PDB entry 9GAK | X-ray diffraction, 2.11 A resolution | chains A and B

== Chain A ==
Name: Carbonic anhydrase 2
From: Homo sapiens
Notes: EC 4.2.1.1
UniProt: P00918 (CAH2_HUMAN); numbering as in UniProt (aligned over 1-260)
Amino-acid sequence (260 residues; row label = number of the first residue in the row):
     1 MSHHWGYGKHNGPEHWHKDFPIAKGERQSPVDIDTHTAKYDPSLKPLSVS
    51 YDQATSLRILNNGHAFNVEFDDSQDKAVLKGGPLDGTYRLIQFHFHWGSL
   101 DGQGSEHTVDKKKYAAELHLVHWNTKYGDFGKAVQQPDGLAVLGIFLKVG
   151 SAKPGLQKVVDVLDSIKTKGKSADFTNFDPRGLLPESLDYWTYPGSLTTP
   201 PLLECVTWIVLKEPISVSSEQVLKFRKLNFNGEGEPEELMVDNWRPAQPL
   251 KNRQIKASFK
Disordered / not traced: 1-3
UniProt features mapped onto this chain:
  - active site: His64 (Proton donor/acceptor)
  - binding site (Zn(2+)): His94, His96, His119
  - binding site (substrate): Thr198, Thr199
  - site: Tyr7 (Fine-tunes the proton-transfer properties of H-64), Asn62 (Fine-tunes the proton-transfer properties of H-64), Asn67 (Fine-tunes the proton-transfer properties of H-64), Gln92 (Involved in the binding of some activators, including histamine and L-histidine)
  - modified residue: Ser2 (N-acetylserine), Ser165 (Phosphoserine), Ser172 (Phosphoserine)
  - natural variant: Lys18 (K18E: In Jogjakarta), Gln92 (Q92P: In OPTB3), His94 (H94Y: In OPTB3 loss of activity), His107 (H107Y: In OPTB3), Gly144 (G144R: In OPTB3), Pro236 (P236H: In Melbourne)
  - mutagenesis: Trp5 (W5A: Impaired activity, not rescued by 4-methylimidazole (4-MI); when associated with W-64), Tyr7 (Y7F: Enhanced activity; Y7H: Reduced proton transfer rate), Asn62 (N62A: Reduced activity; N62D: Strongly reduced activity; N62H: Reduced proton transfer; when associated with A-64; N62L: Reduced activity; N62T: Reduced activity; N62V: Reduced activity), His64 (H64A: Reduced CO(2) hydrase activity, rescued by 4-methylimidazole (4-MI). Reduced proton transfer; when associated with H-62. Enhanced proton transfer; when associated with H-67 ...), Ala65 (A65F: Reduced activity; A65S: 2-fold decrease in enzyme efficiency, as determined by kcat/KM ratio, and efficiently inhibited by chlorzolamide; when associated with Q-67), Asn67 (N67H: Enhanced proton transfer; when associated with A-64; N67L: Reduced activity ...), His94 (H94C/D/E/N/Q: Strongly reduced CO(2) hydrase and p-nitrophenyl acetate esterase activities, impaired stability of zinc binding), Glu106 (E106A/Q: Strongly reduced CO(2) hydrase activity; E106D: Normal CO(2) hydrase activity), Glu117 (E117Q: Strongly reduced activity and sulfonamide affinity), His119 (H119D/N/Q: Reduced activity; H119E: Strongly reduced activity), Val121 (V121A/G/I/L/S: Reduced CO(2) hydrase and p-nitrophenyl acetate esterase activities; V121K/R: Strongly reduced CO(2) hydrase and p-nitrophenyl acetate esterase activities), Val142 (V142F/Y: Strongly impaired activity; V142G: Weakly impaired activity; V142H: Impaired activity), 4 further mutagenesis entries in UniProt

== Chain B ==
Name: Aromatic foldamer
Amino-acid sequence (16 residues; numbered 1 to 16; the number before each row is that of its first residue):
     1 XXXXXXXXXXXXXXXX
Modified positions: 4SO (4-sulfamoylbenzoic acid) at position 1, A1IJ4 (4-[3-(aminomethyl)phenoxy]butylcarbamic acid) at position 2, QUJ (8-azanyl-4-(2-methylpropoxy)quinoline-2-carboxylic acid) at position 3, ZY9 (6-(aminomethyl)pyridine-2-carboxylic acid) at position 4, QVS (8-azanyl-4-oxidanyl-quinoline-2-carboxylic acid) at position 5, QUK (8-azanyl-4-(3-azanylpropoxy)quinoline-2-carboxylic acid) at position 6, ZY9 (6-(aminomethyl)pyridine-2-carboxylic acid) at position 7, QVE (8-azanyl-4-(2-hydroxy-2-oxoethyloxy)quinoline-2-carboxylic acid) at position 8, ZY9 (6-(aminomethyl)pyridine-2-carboxylic acid) at position 9, ZY9 (6-(aminomethyl)pyridine-2-carboxylic acid) at position 10, QVS (8-azanyl-4-oxidanyl-quinoline-2-carboxylic acid) at position 11, A1IJP (8-azanyl-5-(2-phenylethyl)quinoline-2-carbaldehyde) at position 12, QDD (2-(8-azanyl-2-methanoyl-quinolin-4-yl)ethanoic acid) at position 13, ZY9 (6-(aminomethyl)pyridine-2-carboxylic acid) at position 14, QVE (8-azanyl-4-(2-hydroxy-2-oxoethyloxy)quinoline-2-carboxylic acid) at position 15, QUK (8-azanyl-4-(3-azanylpropoxy)quinoline-2-carboxylic acid) at position 16

== Interface between chain A and chain B ==
Pairs across the interface - 34 pairs, chain A then chain B:
  Asp19(A) - ZY9_10(B)
  Phe20(A) - QVS_5(B)
  Phe20(A) - ZY9_7(B)
  Phe20(A) - QVE_8(B)
  Phe20(A) - ZY9_10(B)
  Pro21(A) - A1IJP_12(B)
  Pro21(A) - QDD_13(B)
  Pro21(A) - QVE_15(B)
  Lys24(A) - QVE_15(B)
  Arg27(A) - A1IJP_12(B)
  Gln92(A) - 4SO_1(B)
  His94(A) - 4SO_1(B)
  His96(A) - 4SO_1(B)
  His119(A) - 4SO_1(B)
  Val121(A) - 4SO_1(B)
  Phe130(A) - 4SO_1(B)
  Phe130(A) - A1IJ4_2(B)
  Val134(A) - A1IJP_12(B)
  Gln135(A) - ZY9_7(B)
  Gln135(A) - ZY9_9(B)  hydrogen bond (side chain-backbone)
  Gln135(A) - A1IJP_12(B)
  Gln136(A) - A1IJP_12(B)
  Pro137(A) - A1IJP_12(B)
  Val142(A) - 4SO_1(B)
  Leu197(A) - 4SO_1(B)
  Thr198(A) - 4SO_1(B)
  Thr199(A) - 4SO_1(B)
  Pro201(A) - A1IJ4_2(B)
  Pro201(A) - ZY9_7(B)
  Leu203(A) - ZY9_9(B)
  Leu203(A) - A1IJP_12(B)
  Glu204(A) - A1IJP_12(B)
  Cys205(A) - A1IJP_12(B)
  Trp208(A) - 4SO_1(B)
Interface residues without a listed pair, chain A (27 interface residues in all): Ile22, Glu106, Ser196

== In short ==
The interface between chain A and chain B involves 27 residues on one side and 10 on the other; the contacts
include 1 hydrogen bond. Its one hydrogen-bonded contact is Gln135(A)-ZY9_9(B).
Here chain A is Carbonic anhydrase 2 (Homo sapiens) and chain B is Aromatic foldamer. Entry 9GAK (X-ray
structure of HCA(II)/aromatic foldamer complex) was determined by X-ray diffraction.
